PDB entry 6C21 | electron microscopy, 5.20 A resolution (low resolution: residue-level contacts below are approximate; hydrogen-bond / salt-bridge calls are withheld) | chains B and C of the 7 polymer chains in the assembly

== Chain B (and C) ==
Protein: Major head protein
Source organism: Staphylococcus virus 80alpha
Notes: chain C of this document is another copy of the same molecule, construct and numbering; everything in this record applies to it too
UniProtKB: A4ZFB3 (A4ZFB3_9CAUD); residues 1-324 here = UniProt positions 1-324
Sequence (324 residues; each row starts with the number of its first residue):
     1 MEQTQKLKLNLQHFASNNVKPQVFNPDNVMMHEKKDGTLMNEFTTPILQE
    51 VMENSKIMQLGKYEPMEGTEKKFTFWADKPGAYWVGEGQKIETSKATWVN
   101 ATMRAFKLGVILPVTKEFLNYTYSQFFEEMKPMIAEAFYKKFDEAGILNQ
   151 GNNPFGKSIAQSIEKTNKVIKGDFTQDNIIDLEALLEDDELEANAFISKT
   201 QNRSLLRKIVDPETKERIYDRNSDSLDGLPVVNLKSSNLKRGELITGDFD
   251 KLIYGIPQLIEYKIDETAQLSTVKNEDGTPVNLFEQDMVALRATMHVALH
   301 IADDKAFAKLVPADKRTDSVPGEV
Disordered / not traced: 1-34, 310-324
Swiss-Prot annotation at these positions:
  - mutagenesis: Glu2 to Phe14 (Wild-type phage titer and viability), Phe14 (F14A: Wild-type phage titer and viability, protein is mostly unprocessed), Met52 (M52Q: Defective in producing infectious virions)
Reported in the primary citation:
  - conformationally variable residues (helix shift, loop rearrangement): Met31 to Gly61, Phe75, Trp76
  - mutagenesis - F14A: unchanged growth

== How chain B and chain C interact ==
Contacting residue pairs - 26 pairs, chain B then chain C:
  Phe43(B) - Lys71(C)
  Phe43(B) - Phe73(C)
  Phe43(B) - Thr74(C)
  Thr44(B) - Thr74(C)
  Asn100(B) - Ala82(C)
  Ala101(B) - Pro80(C)
  Ala101(B) - Gly81(C)
  Thr102(B) - Lys79(C)
  Thr102(B) - Pro80(C)
  Thr102(B) - Gly81(C)
  Thr102(B) - Ala82(C)
  Arg104(B) - Lys79(C)
  Arg104(B) - Glu87(C)
  Ala105(B) - Glu87(C)
  Ala105(B) - Gly88(C)
  Ala105(B) - Gln89(C)
  Phe106(B) - Gln89(C)
  Lys107(B) - Gly88(C)
  Lys107(B) - Gln89(C)
  Ala137(B) - Asp78(C)
  Thr200(B) - Glu187(C)
  Thr200(B) - Asp188(C)
  Ser204(B) - Ile180(C)
  Ser204(B) - Ala184(C)
  Asp220(B) - Asp227(C)
  Asp220(B) - Gly228(C)
Interface residues without a listed pair, chain B (21 interface residues in all): Glu42, Thr45, Gly109, Phe138, Lys141, Gln201, Lys208, Asp211
Interface residues without a listed pair, chain C (21 interface residues in all): Ala77, Lys90, Glu183, Glu213

== In short ==
Chain B and chain C each contribute 21 residues to their interface. UniProt lists 14 mutagenesis sites on
chain B. The paper reports that F14A of chain B leaves growth unchanged; conformational variability at
Met31(B), Phe75(B) and Trp76(B).
Chain B and chain C are both Major head protein (Staphylococcus virus 80alpha); the structure, Capsid protein
in the Staphylococcus aureus phage 80alpha mature capsid, was determined by electron microscopy, deposited
together with 6C22.
